Entry 9G29 (electron microscopy, 3.30 A resolution); this record covers chains A and I of the 17 polymer chains in the assembly.

[Chain A]
Protein: DNA-directed RNA polymerase I subunit RPA190
Organism: Saccharomyces cerevisiae
Notes: EC 2.7.7.6
UniProt: P10964 (RPA1_YEAST); residue numbers follow UniProt; this construct covers 1-1664
Amino-acid sequence (1664 residues; numbered 1 to 1664; the number before each row is that of its first residue):
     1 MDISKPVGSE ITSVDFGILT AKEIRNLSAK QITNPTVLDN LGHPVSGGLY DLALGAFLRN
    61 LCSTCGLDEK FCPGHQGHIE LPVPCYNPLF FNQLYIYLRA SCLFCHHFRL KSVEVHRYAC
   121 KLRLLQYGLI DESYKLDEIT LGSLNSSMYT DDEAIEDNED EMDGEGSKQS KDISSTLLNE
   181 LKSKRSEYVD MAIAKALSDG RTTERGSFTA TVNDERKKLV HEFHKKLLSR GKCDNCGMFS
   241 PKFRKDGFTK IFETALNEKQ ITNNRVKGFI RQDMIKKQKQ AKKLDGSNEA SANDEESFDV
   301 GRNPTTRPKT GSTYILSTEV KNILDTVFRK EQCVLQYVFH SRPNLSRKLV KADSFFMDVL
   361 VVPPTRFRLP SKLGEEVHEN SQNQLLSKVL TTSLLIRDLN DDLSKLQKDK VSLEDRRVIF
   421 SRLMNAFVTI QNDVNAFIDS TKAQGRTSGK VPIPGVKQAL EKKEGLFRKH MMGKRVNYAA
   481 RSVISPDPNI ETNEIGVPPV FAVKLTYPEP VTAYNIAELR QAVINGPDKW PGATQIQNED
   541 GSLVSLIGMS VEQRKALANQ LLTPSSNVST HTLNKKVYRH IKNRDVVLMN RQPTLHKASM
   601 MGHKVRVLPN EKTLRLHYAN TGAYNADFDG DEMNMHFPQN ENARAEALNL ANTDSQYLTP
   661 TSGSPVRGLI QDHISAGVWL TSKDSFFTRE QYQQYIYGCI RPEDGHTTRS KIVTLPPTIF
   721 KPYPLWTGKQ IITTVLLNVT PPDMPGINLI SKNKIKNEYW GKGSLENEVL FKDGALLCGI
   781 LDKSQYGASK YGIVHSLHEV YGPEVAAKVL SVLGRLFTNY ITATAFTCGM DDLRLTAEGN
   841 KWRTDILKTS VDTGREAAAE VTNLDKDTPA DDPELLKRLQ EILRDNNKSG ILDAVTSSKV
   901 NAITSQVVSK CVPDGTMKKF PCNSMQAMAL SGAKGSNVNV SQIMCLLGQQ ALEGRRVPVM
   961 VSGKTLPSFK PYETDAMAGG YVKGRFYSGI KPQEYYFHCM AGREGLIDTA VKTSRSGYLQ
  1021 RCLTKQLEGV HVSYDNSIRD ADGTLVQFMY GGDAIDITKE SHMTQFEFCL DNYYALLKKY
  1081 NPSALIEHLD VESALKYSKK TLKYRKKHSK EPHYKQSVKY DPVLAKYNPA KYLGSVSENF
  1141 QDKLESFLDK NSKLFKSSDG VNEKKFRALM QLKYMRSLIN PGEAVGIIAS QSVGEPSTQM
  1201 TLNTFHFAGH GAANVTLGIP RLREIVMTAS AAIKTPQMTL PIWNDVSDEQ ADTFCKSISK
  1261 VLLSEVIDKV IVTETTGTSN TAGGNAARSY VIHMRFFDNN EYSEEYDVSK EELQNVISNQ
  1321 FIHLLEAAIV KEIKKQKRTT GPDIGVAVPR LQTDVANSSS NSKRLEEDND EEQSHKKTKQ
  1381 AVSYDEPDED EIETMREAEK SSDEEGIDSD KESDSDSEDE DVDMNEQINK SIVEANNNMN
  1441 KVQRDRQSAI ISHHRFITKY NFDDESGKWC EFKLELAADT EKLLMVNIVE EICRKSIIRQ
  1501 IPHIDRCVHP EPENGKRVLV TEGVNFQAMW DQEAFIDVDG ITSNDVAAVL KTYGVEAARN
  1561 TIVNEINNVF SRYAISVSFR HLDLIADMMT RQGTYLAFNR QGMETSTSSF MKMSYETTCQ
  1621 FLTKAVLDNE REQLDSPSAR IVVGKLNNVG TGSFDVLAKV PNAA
Not modelled in the structure: 142-173, 269-311, 446-450, 1154-1159, 1206-1213, 1278-1285, 1339-1434, 1663-1664
Ion coordination: Zn2+ site 1: C62, C65, C72, H75; Zn2+ site 2: C102, C105, C233, C236; Mg2+: D627, D629, D631 (shared with 1 residue of chain R)
Curated features (UniProtKB/Swiss-Prot):
  - region: P992 to E1004 (Bridging helix)
  - binding site (Zn(2+)): C62, C65, C72, H75, C102, C105, C233, C236
  - binding site (Mg(2+)): D627, D629, D631
  - modified residue (Phosphoserine): S889, S1636
From the paper describing this entry:
  - specificity-determining residues: P593 (proposed by the authors, not directly observed)

[Chain I]
Protein: DNA-directed RNA polymerase I subunit RPA12
Organism: Saccharomyces cerevisiae
UniProt: P32529 (RPA12_YEAST); numbering as in UniProt (aligned over 1-125)
Amino-acid sequence (125 residues; each row starts with the number of its first residue):
     1 MSVVGSLIFC LDCGDLLENP NAVLGSNVEC SQCKAIYPKS QFSNLKVVTT TADDAFPSSL
    61 RAKKSVVKTS LKKNELKDGA TIKEKCPQCG NEEMNYHTLQ LRSADEGATV FYTCTSCGYK
   121 FRTNN
Not modelled in the structure: 1
Ion coordination: Zn2+ site 1: C10, C13, C30, C33; Zn2+ site 2: C86, C89, C114, C117
Curated features (UniProtKB/Swiss-Prot):
  - zinc finger: C10 to C33 (C4-type), I82 to R122 (TFIIS-type)
  - binding site (Zn(2+)): C10, C13, C30, C33, C86, C89, C114, C117
  - mutagenesis: C10 (C10S: Severe growth defect), C13 (C13S: No effect), C30 (C30S: Limited growth defect), C33 (C33S: No effect)
From the paper describing this entry:
  - catalytic residues: D105, E106 (proposed by the authors, not directly observed)

[How chain A and chain I interact]
Pairs across the interface (85):
  L595(A) - R102(I)
  N625(A) - R102(I)
  K754(A) - E84(I)  salt bridge
  K756(A) - K83(I)
  Y759(A) - K83(I)  hydrogen bond
  K783(A) - N125(I)
  E860(A) - K68(I)
  V861(A) - V67(I)
  V861(A) - K68(I)  hydrogen bond (backbone-backbone)
  T862(A) - V67(I)
  N863(A) - V66(I)
  N863(A) - V67(I)
  N863(A) - K68(I)  hydrogen bond (side chain-backbone)
  R878(A) - V66(I)  hydrogen bond (side chain-backbone)
  I882(A) - V67(I)  hydrophobic
  N887(A) - T69(I)  hydrogen bond (side chain-backbone)
  I891(A) - T69(I)
  I891(A) - L71(I)  hydrophobic
  A894(A) - L71(I)  hydrophobic
  S898(A) - K77(I)
  N901(A) - A80(I)
  S905(A) - A80(I)
  S905(A) - T81(I)  hydrogen bond (side chain-backbone)
  V908(A) - I82(I)  hydrophobic
  G932(A) - N125(I)
  K934(A) - N125(I)
  G935(A) - N125(I)
  V938(A) - Y96(I)  hydrophobic
  V938(A) - T98(I)
  L1006(A) - A104(I)  hydrophobic
  T1009(A) - R102(I)
  T1009(A) - S103(I)  hydrogen bond (side chain-backbone)
  K1012(A) - L101(I)
  K1012(A) - R102(I)
  E1195(A) - R102(I)  salt bridge
  T1198(A) - R102(I)  hydrogen bond
  Q1199(A) - L101(I)
  Q1199(A) - R102(I)
  Q1199(A) - R122(I)  hydrogen bond (backbone-side chain)
  L1202(A) - L99(I)  hydrophobic
  T1204(A) - L99(I)
  S1264(A) - F56(I)
  E1265(A) - S58(I)
  I1267(A) - F56(I)  hydrophobic
  I1267(A) - R61(I)
  D1268(A) - R61(I)  salt bridge
  D1268(A) - K64(I)
  K1269(A) - T51(I)
  V1270(A) - T49(I)
  V1270(A) - T50(I)
  V1270(A) - T51(I)  hydrogen bond (backbone-backbone)
  I1271(A) - V48(I)  hydrophobic
  I1271(A) - T49(I)
  V1272(A) - V47(I)
  V1272(A) - V48(I)
  V1272(A) - T49(I)  hydrogen bond (backbone-backbone)
  T1273(A) - V47(I)
  T1273(A) - V48(I)
  E1274(A) - L45(I)
  E1274(A) - K46(I)
  E1274(A) - V47(I)  hydrogen bond (backbone-backbone)
  T1276(A) - N21(I)  hydrogen bond (backbone-side chain)
  T1276(A) - L45(I)
  G1277(A) - S43(I)
  F1297(A) - S58(I)
  F1297(A) - L60(I)  hydrophobic
  Y1302(A) - L60(I)  hydrophobic
  E1305(A) - S59(I)  hydrogen bond
  E1305(A) - L60(I)
  E1305(A) - K63(I)  salt bridge
  Y1306(A) - S59(I)  hydrogen bond
  A1478(A) - N21(I)
  K1482(A) - S6(I)
  K1482(A) - V47(I)
  V1486(A) - T49(I)
  V1486(A) - T50(I)
  E1490(A) - T51(I)  hydrogen bond
  E1490(A) - A52(I)  hydrogen bond (side chain-backbone)
  E1490(A) - A55(I)
  E1490(A) - F56(I)
  C1493(A) - F56(I)  hydrophobic
  R1494(A) - A55(I)  hydrogen bond (side chain-backbone)
  P1510(A) - K73(I)
  Y1573(A) - R122(I)
  A1574(A) - R122(I)
Also at the interface, not in a pair above, chain A (67 interface residues in all): D629, K752, K888, V895, V912, S936, T1275, A1286, E1301, E1481, E1511
Also at the interface, not in a pair above, chain I (55 interface residues in all): E18, N19, N44, S65, L76, D78, G79, K85, E92, Q100, D105, V110, Y112, K120, F121

[Overview]
The interface between chain A and chain I involves 67 residues on one side and 55 on the other; the contacts
include 18 hydrogen bonds and 4 salt bridges. Polar contacts include K754(A)-E84(I), E1195(A)-R102(I) and
D1268(A)-R61(I). The paper reports catalytic residues D105(I) and E106(I); the specificity determinant
P593(A).
Chain A is DNA-directed RNA polymerase I subunit RPA190 and chain I is DNA-directed RNA polymerase I subunit
RPA12, both from Saccharomyces cerevisiae; the structure, Yeast RNA polymerase I elongation complex stalled by
an apurinic site with the C-terminal of A12 ..., was determined by electron microscopy (same publication as
9G1V, 9G1X, 9G23, 9G24, 9G26, 9G27, 9G2B and 9G2C).
